Entry 1TJG (X-ray diffraction, 2.00 A resolution); this record covers chains L and H of the 3 polymer chains in the assembly.

# Chain L
Molecule: FAB 2F5 Light Chain
Source organism: Homo sapiens
Notes: antibody fragment or engineered binder
Amino-acid sequence (214 residues; row label = number of the first residue in the row):
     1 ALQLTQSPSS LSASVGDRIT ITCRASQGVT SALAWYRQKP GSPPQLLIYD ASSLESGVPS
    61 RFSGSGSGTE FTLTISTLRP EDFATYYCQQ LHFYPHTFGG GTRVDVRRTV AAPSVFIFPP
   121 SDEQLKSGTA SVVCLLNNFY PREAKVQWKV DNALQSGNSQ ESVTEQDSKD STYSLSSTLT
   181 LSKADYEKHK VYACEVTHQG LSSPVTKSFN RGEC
Modified positions: Cys-214 (s-(2-amino-2-oxoethyl)-l-cysteine; YCM)
Disulfide bonds: Cys-23/Cys-88, Cys-134/Cys-194

# Chain H
Molecule: FAB 2F5 Heavy Chain
Source organism: Homo sapiens
Notes: antibody fragment or engineered binder
Amino-acid sequence (237 residues; each row starts with the number of its first residue; a row labelled like 35A-35B holds insertion residues (35A, then the next letters in order)):
     1 RITLKESGPP LVKPTQTLTL TCSFSGFSLS DFGVG
35A-35B VG
    36 WIRQPPGKAL EWLAIIYSDD DKRYSPSLNT RLTITKDTSK NQVVLVM
82A-82C TRV
    83 SPVDTATYFC AHRRGPTT
100A-100N LFGVPIARGPVNAM
   101 DVWGQGITVT ISSTSTKGPS VFPLAPSSKS TSGGTAALGC LVKDYFPEPV TVSWNSGALT
   161 SGVHTFPAVL QSSGLYSLSS VVTVPSSSLG TQTYICNVNH KPSNTKVDKK VEPKSCDK
Modified positions: Cys-216 (s-(2-amino-2-oxoethyl)-l-cysteine; YCM)
Disulfide bonds: Cys-22/Cys-92, Cys-140/Cys-196

# How chain L and chain H interact
Residue-residue contacts (79):
  Ala-32(L) / Asn-100L(H)
  Ala-34(L) / Asn-100L(H)
  Ala-34(L) / Ala-100M(H)  hydrophobic
  Tyr-36(L) / Ala-100M(H)
  Tyr-36(L) / Met-100N(H)  hydrogen bond (side chain-backbone)
  Tyr-36(L) / Trp-103(H)
  Gln-38(L) / Gln-39(H)  hydrogen bond
  Pro-43(L) / Phe-91(H)  hydrophobic
  Pro-43(L) / Gly-104(H)
  Pro-44(L) / Leu-45(H)  hydrophobic
  Pro-44(L) / Trp-103(H)
  Leu-46(L) / Ala-100M(H)  hydrophobic
  Leu-46(L) / Asp-101(H)
  Tyr-49(L) / Arg-96(H)
  Tyr-49(L) / Gly-100I(H)
  Tyr-49(L) / Pro-100J(H)  hydrophobic
  Tyr-49(L) / Asn-100L(H)
  Tyr-49(L) / Ala-100M(H)  hydrophobic
  Asp-50(L) / Gly-100I(H)
  Asp-50(L) / Asn-100L(H)  hydrogen bond
  Glu-55(L) / Arg-96(H)  salt bridge
  Glu-55(L) / Asp-101(H)
  Tyr-87(L) / Gln-39(H)  hydrogen bond
  Tyr-87(L) / Lys-43(H)
  Tyr-87(L) / Ala-44(H)
  Tyr-87(L) / Leu-45(H)  hydrophobic
  Gln-89(L) / Trp-47(H)
  Gln-89(L) / Met-100N(H)
  Leu-91(L) / Arg-95(H)
  Leu-91(L) / Val-100K(H)
  Leu-91(L) / Ala-100M(H)
  Tyr-94(L) / Tyr-52(H)  hydrogen bond
  Tyr-94(L) / Arg-58(H)
  Pro-95(L) / Trp-47(H)  hydrophobic
  Pro-95(L) / Pro-61(H)
  His-96(L) / Trp-47(H)
  His-96(L) / Arg-95(H)
  Phe-98(L) / Ile-37(H)  hydrophobic
  Phe-98(L) / Leu-45(H)  hydrophobic
  Phe-98(L) / Trp-103(H)  hydrophobic
  Gly-99(L) / Ala-44(H)
  Gly-100(L) / Ala-44(H)
  Phe-116(L) / Lys-129(H)
  Phe-116(L) / Ser-130(H)
  Phe-116(L) / Thr-131(H)
  Phe-116(L) / Ser-132(H)
  Phe-116(L) / Ala-137(H)  hydrophobic
  Ile-117(L) / Lys-129(H)  hydrogen bond (backbone-backbone)
  Phe-118(L) / Leu-124(H)
  Phe-118(L) / Ala-125(H)
  Phe-118(L) / Ser-130(H)
  Phe-118(L) / Ala-137(H)
  Ser-121(L) / Phe-122(H)
  Ser-121(L) / Pro-123(H)
  Gln-124(L) / Phe-122(H)
  Gln-124(L) / Lys-143(H)
  Ser-131(L) / Leu-141(H)
  Ser-131(L) / Lys-143(H)
  Val-133(L) / Leu-124(H)  hydrophobic
  Leu-135(L) / Phe-166(H)  hydrophobic
  Leu-135(L) / Val-181(H)  hydrophobic
  Asn-137(L) / His-164(H)
  Asn-137(L) / Thr-183(H)
  Asn-138(L) / His-164(H)  hydrogen bond
  Gln-160(L) / Val-169(H)
  Gln-160(L) / Leu-170(H)  hydrogen bond (side chain-backbone)
  Gln-160(L) / Gln-171(H)
  Glu-161(L) / Val-169(H)
  Ser-162(L) / Phe-166(H)
  Ser-162(L) / Pro-167(H)  hydrogen bond (side chain-backbone)
  Val-163(L) / Pro-167(H)
  Thr-164(L) / Phe-166(H)
  Ser-174(L) / His-164(H)  hydrogen bond
  Ser-174(L) / Phe-166(H)
  Leu-175(L) / Phe-166(H)
  Ser-176(L) / Phe-166(H)
  Lys-207(L) / Lys-129(H)
  Ser-208(L) / Lys-129(H)  hydrogen bond (backbone-side chain)
  Phe-209(L) / Lys-129(H)
Other interface residues (no listed pair), chain L (49 interface residues in all): Ser-31, Leu-33, Glu-123, Ser-127, Thr-129, Asp-167, Lys-169, Thr-180, Cys-214
Other interface residues (no listed pair), chain H (48 interface residues in all): Glu-46, Ile-50, Ser-60, Gln-105, Leu-138, Ser-161, Lys-209, Cys-216

# Overview
Chain L and chain H form an interface of 49 and 48 residues respectively; the contacts include 11 hydrogen
bonds and 1 salt bridge. Among the polar pairs are Glu-55(L)/Arg-96(H), Tyr-36(L)/Met-100N(H) and
Gln-38(L)/Gln-39(H).
Here chain L is FAB 2F5 Light Chain and chain H is FAB 2F5 Heavy Chain, both from Homo sapiens. Entry 1TJG
(Crystal Structure of the broadly neutralizing anti-HIV-1 antibody 2F5 in complex with a gp41 7mer epitope)
was determined by X-ray diffraction (same publication as 1TJH and 1TJI).
